Entry 7BVS (X-ray diffraction, 2.85 A resolution); this record covers chains A and B.

Chain A:
Name: Sugar phosphate isomerase/epimerase
From: [Eubacterium] cellulosolvens 6
UniProtKB: I5AX50 (I5AX50_EUBCE); numbering as in UniProt (aligned over 1-290)
Amino-acid sequence (290 residues; row label = number of the first residue in the row):
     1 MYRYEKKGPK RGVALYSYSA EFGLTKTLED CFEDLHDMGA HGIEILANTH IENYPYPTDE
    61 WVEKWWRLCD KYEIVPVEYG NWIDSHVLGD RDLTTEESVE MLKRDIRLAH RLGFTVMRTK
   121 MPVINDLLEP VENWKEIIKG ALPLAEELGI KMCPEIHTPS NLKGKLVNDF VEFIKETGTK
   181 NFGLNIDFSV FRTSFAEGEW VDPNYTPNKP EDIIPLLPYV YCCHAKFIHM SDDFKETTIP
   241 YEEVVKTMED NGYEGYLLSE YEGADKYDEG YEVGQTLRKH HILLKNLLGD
Ion coordination: Mn2+: Glu-155, Asp-187, His-224, Glu-260
Reported in the primary citation:
  - specificity-determining residues: Leu-128 (from molecular simulation)

Chain B:
Name: DfgB
From: [Eubacterium] cellulosolvens 6
UniProtKB: I5AX49 (I5AX49_EUBCE); residues 1-147 here = UniProt positions 1-147
Amino-acid sequence (160 residues; row label = number of the first residue in the row):
     1 MEKQVIQSVG FRNIKNGNGE ITGFQFKVKL PYYRGVFLSQ IRPGTLFVDG QKIEKDQITW
    61 TINGEEYTNQ EMRGDFKTHW ATTKPAVLKV KMPGGLAQGY HDLKYGFCFT SSYMPPIIQD
   121 GLDPDKESMV YMPEFGHHVN ERRLLIVKLA AALEHHHHHH
Unresolved in the structure: 152-160
Sequence notes: expression tag (148-160)
Reported in the primary citation:
  - specificity-determining residues: Pro-115 (from molecular simulation)

Chain A / chain B interface:
Residue-residue contacts (37; chain A residue first):
  Thr-25(A) / Met-1(B)
  Lys-26(A) / Val-9(B)
  Asp-30(A) / Val-9(B)
  Glu-33(A) / Val-9(B)
  Glu-33(A) / Gly-10(B)
  Glu-33(A) / Arg-12(B)  salt bridge
  Glu-33(A) / Lys-27(B)  salt bridge
  Asp-34(A) / Val-9(B)
  His-36(A) / Arg-12(B)
  Asp-37(A) / Ser-8(B)
  Asp-37(A) / Val-9(B)
  Asp-37(A) / Gly-10(B)  hydrogen bond (side chain-backbone)
  Asp-37(A) / Phe-11(B)  hydrogen bond (side chain-backbone)
  Asp-37(A) / Arg-12(B)  salt bridge
  Met-38(A) / Val-147(B)
  Asp-232(A) / Tyr-100(B)  hydrogen bond
  Phe-234(A) / Gly-99(B)
  Phe-234(A) / Tyr-100(B)  hydrophobic
  Phe-234(A) / Leu-145(B)  hydrophobic
  Glu-272(A) / Gln-4(B)
  Glu-272(A) / Arg-142(B)  salt bridge
  Gln-275(A) / Leu-144(B)
  Gln-275(A) / Leu-145(B)  hydrogen bond (side chain-backbone)
  Arg-278(A) / Ser-8(B)
  Arg-278(A) / Leu-145(B)
  Arg-278(A) / Val-147(B)
  Lys-279(A) / Tyr-100(B)  hydrogen bond
  Lys-279(A) / Leu-145(B)
  His-281(A) / Val-147(B)
  Ile-282(A) / Gln-98(B)
  Ile-282(A) / Gly-99(B)
  Ile-282(A) / Leu-145(B)  hydrophobic
  Ile-282(A) / Ile-146(B)
  Lys-285(A) / Leu-149(B)
  Asn-286(A) / Gln-98(B)  hydrogen bond
  Asn-286(A) / Leu-149(B)
  Asn-286(A) / Ala-150(B)
Also at the interface, not in a pair above, chain A (20 interface residues in all): Arg-11, Gly-289
Also at the interface, not in a pair above, chain B (21 interface residues in all): Gln-25, Arg-143, Lys-148

Summary:
Chain A and chain B form an interface of 20 and 21 residues respectively, with 6 hydrogen bonds and 4 salt
bridges. Polar contacts include Glu-33(A)/Arg-12(B), Glu-33(A)/Lys-27(B) and Asp-37(A)/Arg-12(B). The Mn2+
site is built by Glu-155(A), Asp-187(A), His-224(A) and Glu-260(A). The paper reports specificity determinants
Leu-128(A) and Pro-115(B).
Chain A is Sugar phosphate isomerase/epimerase and chain B is DfgB, both from [Eubacterium] cellulosolvens 6;
the structure, DfgA-DfgB complex apo, was determined by X-ray diffraction (same publication as 7DRD, 7DRE,
7EXB, 7EXZ and 7BVR).
